Entry 7XNO (electron microscopy, 2.54 A resolution); this record covers chains H and I of the 12 polymer chains in the assembly.

[Chain H]
Name: Mannose permease IIC component
From: Latilactobacillus sakei L45
UniProtKB: A0A094YUG1 (A0A094YUG1_LATSK); residue numbers follow UniProt; this construct covers 1-268
Sequence (268 residues; row label = number of the first residue in the row):
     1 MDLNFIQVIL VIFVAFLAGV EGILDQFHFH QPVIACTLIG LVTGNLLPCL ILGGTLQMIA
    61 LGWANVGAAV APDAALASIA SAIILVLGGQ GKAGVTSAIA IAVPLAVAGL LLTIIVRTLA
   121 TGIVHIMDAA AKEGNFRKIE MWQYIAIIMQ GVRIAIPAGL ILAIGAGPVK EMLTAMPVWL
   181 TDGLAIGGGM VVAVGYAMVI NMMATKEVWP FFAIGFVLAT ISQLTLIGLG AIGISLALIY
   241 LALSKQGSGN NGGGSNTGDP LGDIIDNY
Disordered / not traced: 248-268
Ligand contacts: alpha-D-mannopyranose (MAN): Asn65, Val66, Gly67

[Chain I]
Name: Mannose permease IID component
From: Latilactobacillus sakei L45
UniProtKB: A0A094XZA1 (A0A094XZA1_LATSK); numbering as in UniProt (aligned over 1-303)
Sequence (303 residues; each row starts with the number of its first residue):
     1 MAEQLKLTKK DRISVWLRST FLQGSWNYER MQNGGWAYTL IPALKKLYKT KEDRSAALVR
    61 HMEFFNTHPY VAAPILGVTL ALEEERANGA PIDDVTIQGV KVGMMGPLAG IGDPVFWFTV
   121 KPIIGALAAS LAMSGNILGP IIYFVAWNAI RMAFTWYTQE FGYRAGSKIT EDLSGGILQD
   181 ITKGASILGM FILGSLVNRW VSVKFTPTVS SVKLDKGAFI DWDKLPSGAK GIQSALQQQA
   241 QGLSLTDHKI TTLQDNLDSL IPGLAALGLT LFCMWLLKKK VSPIVIILGL FVVGIVFHLL
   301 HLM
Disordered / not traced: 1-2
Ligand contacts: alpha-D-mannopyranose (MAN): Gln23, Trp26, Gln32, Asn66, Thr67, His68, Pro69, Ala109, Asp113, Trp117

[Chain H / chain I interface]
Pairs across the interface - 198 pairs, chain H then chain I:
  Ile23(H) - Gln23(I)
  Leu24(H) - Thr20(I)
  Leu24(H) - Phe21(I)  hydrophobic
  Leu24(H) - Gln23(I)
  Leu24(H) - Gly24(I)
  Asp25(H) - Tyr70(I)  hydrogen bond (backbone-side chain)
  Asp25(H) - Trp117(I)
  Gln26(H) - Ser19(I)
  Gln26(H) - Thr20(I)
  Gln26(H) - Pro69(I)
  Gln26(H) - Tyr70(I)
  Gln26(H) - Trp147(I)  hydrogen bond (backbone-side chain)
  Gln26(H) - Asn148(I)
  Gln26(H) - Arg151(I)  hydrogen bond
  Phe27(H) - Thr20(I)
  Phe27(H) - Phe144(I)
  Phe27(H) - Asn148(I)
  Phe27(H) - Arg151(I)
  His28(H) - Lys121(I)
  His28(H) - Tyr143(I)  hydrogen bond
  His28(H) - Trp147(I)
  Phe29(H) - Phe144(I)  hydrophobic
  Gln31(H) - Lys121(I)
  Gln31(H) - Tyr143(I)  hydrogen bond
  Ile34(H) - Pro140(I)
  Thr37(H) - Ile137(I)
  Thr37(H) - Pro140(I)
  Leu46(H) - Ile137(I)  hydrophobic
  Leu47(H) - Gly135(I)
  Leu50(H) - Ala132(I)
  Leu50(H) - Gly135(I)
  Leu50(H) - Asn136(I)
  Leu50(H) - Ile137(I)  hydrophobic
  Leu50(H) - Pro140(I)  hydrophobic
  Ile51(H) - Ala132(I)
  Ile51(H) - Met133(I)
  Gly54(H) - Ala129(I)
  Gly54(H) - Ala132(I)
  Gly54(H) - Met133(I)
  Thr55(H) - Met133(I)
  Gln57(H) - Gly125(I)
  Met58(H) - Ala126(I)  hydrophobic
  Met58(H) - Ala129(I)  hydrophobic
  Leu61(H) - Lys121(I)
  Leu61(H) - Pro122(I)
  Leu61(H) - Gly125(I)
  Leu61(H) - Ala126(I)
  Trp63(H) - Lys121(I)  hydrogen bond (backbone-side chain)
  Ala64(H) - Trp117(I)  hydrophobic
  Ala64(H) - Phe118(I)  hydrophobic
  Asn65(H) - Trp117(I)
  Val66(H) - Asp113(I)
  Val66(H) - Phe118(I)  hydrophobic
  Gly67(H) - Trp26(I)
  Ala68(H) - Trp26(I)  hydrophobic
  Ala68(H) - Tyr28(I)
  Ala68(H) - Met31(I)  hydrophobic
  Val70(H) - Tyr28(I)
  Val103(H) - Phe291(I)  hydrophobic
  Val107(H) - Ile284(I)  hydrophobic
  Val107(H) - Leu288(I)  hydrophobic
  Val107(H) - Phe291(I)  hydrophobic
  Leu110(H) - Ile284(I)  hydrophobic
  Ile114(H) - Tyr28(I)
  Arg117(H) - Trp26(I)
  Arg117(H) - Asn27(I)
  Arg117(H) - Tyr28(I)
  Thr118(H) - Tyr28(I)
  Ala120(H) - Ser25(I)
  Ala120(H) - Asn27(I)
  Thr121(H) - Asn27(I)
  Thr121(H) - Glu29(I)
  Val124(H) - Asn27(I)
  Val124(H) - Arg30(I)
  Val124(H) - Asn33(I)
  His125(H) - Glu29(I)  salt bridge
  Met127(H) - Gly34(I)
  Met127(H) - Met62(I)  hydrophobic
  Asp128(H) - Arg30(I)  salt bridge
  Asp128(H) - Met62(I)
  Ala131(H) - Ser55(I)  hydrogen bond (backbone-side chain)
  Ala131(H) - Leu58(I)  hydrophobic
  Ala131(H) - Val59(I)
  Ala131(H) - Met62(I)  hydrophobic
  Lys132(H) - Ser55(I)  hydrogen bond (backbone-side chain)
  Lys132(H) - Val59(I)
  Glu133(H) - Lys51(I)
  Gly134(H) - Ser55(I)
  Gly134(H) - Leu58(I)
  Asn135(H) - Leu58(I)
  Phe136(H) - Ile41(I)  hydrophobic
  Phe136(H) - Arg54(I)
  Phe136(H) - Leu58(I)  hydrophobic
  Ile139(H) - Leu58(I)  hydrophobic
  Glu140(H) - Arg18(I)  salt bridge
  Glu140(H) - Tyr38(I)
  Glu140(H) - Ile41(I)
  Gln143(H) - Phe21(I)  hydrogen bond (side chain-backbone)
  Gln143(H) - Gly24(I)
  Gln143(H) - Ser25(I)  hydrogen bond
  Gln143(H) - Gly34(I)
  Gln143(H) - Gly35(I)
  Tyr144(H) - Phe21(I)  hydrophobic
  Tyr144(H) - Tyr38(I)  hydrogen bond
  Ala146(H) - Gly24(I)
  Ala146(H) - Ser25(I)
  Ile147(H) - Phe21(I)  hydrophobic
  Ile147(H) - Gly24(I)
  Trp179(H) - His298(I)
  Trp179(H) - Leu299(I)  hydrophobic
  Leu180(H) - Ile295(I)  hydrophobic
  Asp182(H) - His298(I)  salt bridge
  Gly183(H) - Gly294(I)
  Gly183(H) - Ile295(I)
  Leu184(H) - Phe291(I)
  Leu184(H) - Ile295(I)  hydrophobic
  Ile186(H) - Gly294(I)
  Ile186(H) - His298(I)
  Ile186(H) - Met303(I)  hydrophobic
  Gly187(H) - Leu290(I)
  Gly187(H) - Phe291(I)
  Gly188(H) - Phe291(I)
  Gly189(H) - Ser202(I)
  Met190(H) - Ser202(I)
  Met190(H) - Val203(I)  hydrophobic
  Met190(H) - Leu269(I)  hydrophobic
  Met190(H) - Leu290(I)
  Met190(H) - Gly294(I)
  Met190(H) - Met303(I)  hydrophobic
  Val191(H) - Ile287(I)  hydrophobic
  Val191(H) - Leu290(I)  hydrophobic
  Val191(H) - Phe291(I)  hydrophobic
  Val192(H) - Trp200(I)
  Val192(H) - Val201(I)  hydrophobic
  Val194(H) - Pro283(I)  hydrophobic
  Val194(H) - Ile286(I)  hydrophobic
  Val194(H) - Ile287(I)  hydrophobic
  Val194(H) - Leu290(I)  hydrophobic
  Tyr196(H) - Leu193(I)  hydrophobic
  Tyr196(H) - Leu196(I)
  Tyr196(H) - Val197(I)  hydrophobic
  Tyr196(H) - Trp200(I)
  Tyr196(H) - Val201(I)  hydrophobic
  Ala197(H) - Thr270(I)
  Ala197(H) - Cys273(I)  hydrophobic
  Ala197(H) - Met274(I)  hydrophobic
  Ala197(H) - Leu277(I)  hydrophobic
  Met198(H) - Leu277(I)
  Ile200(H) - Met274(I)  hydrophobic
  Asn201(H) - Met274(I)  hydrogen bond (side chain-backbone)
  Asn201(H) - Leu277(I)
  Met203(H) - Ala185(I)
  Met203(H) - Ser186(I)
  Met203(H) - Gly189(I)
  Met203(H) - Met190(I)
  Ala204(H) - Met190(I)  hydrophobic
  Glu207(H) - Lys183(I)  salt bridge
  Val208(H) - Lys183(I)
  Val208(H) - Ser186(I)
  Val208(H) - Ile187(I)  hydrophobic
  Val208(H) - Met190(I)  hydrophobic
  Trp209(H) - Met190(I)  hydrophobic
  Trp209(H) - Met274(I)  hydrophobic
  Phe211(H) - Ile187(I)  hydrophobic
  Phe211(H) - Phe191(I)
  Phe212(H) - Met190(I)
  Phe212(H) - Leu193(I)
  Phe212(H) - Gly194(I)
  Phe212(H) - Leu267(I)  hydrophobic
  Ile214(H) - Phe191(I)  hydrophobic
  Gly215(H) - Phe191(I)
  Gly215(H) - Ser195(I)  hydrogen bond (backbone-side chain)
  Phe216(H) - Gly194(I)
  Phe216(H) - Asn198(I)  hydrogen bond (backbone-side chain)
  Phe216(H) - Pro262(I)
  Phe216(H) - Gly263(I)
  Phe216(H) - Leu267(I)  hydrophobic
  Ala219(H) - Ser195(I)
  Ala219(H) - Asn198(I)
  Ala219(H) - Arg199(I)  hydrogen bond (backbone-side chain)
  Thr220(H) - Asn198(I)
  Thr220(H) - Pro262(I)
  Ile221(H) - Arg199(I)  hydrogen bond (backbone-side chain)
  Leu224(H) - Arg199(I)  hydrogen bond (backbone-side chain)
  Leu226(H) - Leu196(I)  hydrophobic
  Leu226(H) - Trp200(I)  hydrophobic
  Leu229(H) - Phe191(I)
  Leu229(H) - Ser195(I)
  Gly230(H) - Leu188(I)
  Ile232(H) - Phe191(I)  hydrophobic
  Gly233(H) - Phe191(I)
  Ile234(H) - Leu188(I)  hydrophobic
  Ala237(H) - Gly184(I)
  Ala237(H) - Ile187(I)  hydrophobic
  Tyr240(H) - Lys183(I)
  Tyr240(H) - Ile187(I)  hydrophobic
  Leu241(H) - Asp180(I)
  Leu241(H) - Lys183(I)
Other interface residues (no listed pair), chain H (100 interface residues in all): Val33, Ile123, Ala193, Val199, Val217, Leu218, Ser222, Thr225, Leu236
Other interface residues (no listed pair), chain I (96 interface residues in all): Leu22, Leu44, Lys45, Asn66, Ile192, Ile261, Leu264, Leu271, Lys278, Val293

[Summary]
The interface between chain H and chain I involves 100 residues on one side and 96 on the other; the contacts
include 17 hydrogen bonds and 5 salt bridges. Among the polar pairs are His125(H)-Glu29(I), Asp128(H)-Arg30(I)
and Glu140(H)-Arg18(I).
Chain H is Mannose permease IIC component and chain I is Mannose permease IID component, both from
Latilactobacillus sakei L45; the structure, Cryo-EM structure of the bacteriocin-receptor-immunity ternary
complex from Lactobacillus sakei, was determined by electron microscopy together with 7XTG from the same
study.
